Entry 5Q1G (X-ray diffraction, 2.00 A resolution); this record covers chains A and B.

Chain A:
Protein: Bile acid receptor
From: Homo sapiens
UniProtKB: Q96RI1 (NR1H4_HUMAN); residues 248-476 here correspond to UniProt positions 258-486 (UniProt number = residue number + 10)
Chain sequence (233 residues; numbered 244 to 476; the number before each row is that of its first residue):
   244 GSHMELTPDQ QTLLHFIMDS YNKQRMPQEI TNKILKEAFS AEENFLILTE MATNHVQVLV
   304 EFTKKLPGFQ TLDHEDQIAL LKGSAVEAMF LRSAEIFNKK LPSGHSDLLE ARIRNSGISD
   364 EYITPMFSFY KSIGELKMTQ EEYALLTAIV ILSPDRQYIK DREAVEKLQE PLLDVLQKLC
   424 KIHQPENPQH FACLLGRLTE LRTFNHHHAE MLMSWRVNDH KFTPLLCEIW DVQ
Not modelled in the structure: 244-246, 267-271, 476
Sequence notes: expression tag (244-247); conflict A281 (Glu291 in Q96RI1), A354 (Glu364 in Q96RI1)
Small-molecule neighbours: 9NM ((2E)-N-cyclohexyl-N-(cyclohexylcarbamoyl)-3-(4-fluorophenyl)prop-2-enamide): I273, L291, M294, A295, H298, M332, F333, R335, S336, I339, F340, S349, L352, E353, I356, I361, M369, F370, Y373, H451, M454, W458, W473
Swiss-Prot annotation at these positions:
  - binding site (chenodeoxycholate): R335, Y365, Y373, H451
  - modified residue: T446 (Phosphothreonine)
  - cross-link: K279 (Glycyl lysine isopeptide (Lys-Gly) (interchain with G-Cter in SUMO1))

Chain B:
Protein: Coactivator peptide src-1 HD3
UniProtKB: A8K1V4 (A8K1V4_HUMAN); numbering as in UniProt (aligned over 744-757)
Chain sequence (14 residues; numbered 744 to 757; the number before each row is that of its first residue):
   744 KDHQLLRYLL DKDE
Not modelled in the structure: 744-745, 755-757

Interface between chain A and chain B:
Residue-residue contacts - 18 pairs, chain A then chain B:
  V303(A) - L752(B)
  K307(A) - L752(B)  hydrogen bond (side chain-backbone)
  K307(A) - L753(B)  hydrogen bond (side chain-backbone)
  K307(A) - D754(B)
  F312(A) - L753(B)  hydrophobic
  H317(A) - D754(B)  salt bridge
  E318(A) - R750(B)  salt bridge
  I321(A) - R750(B)
  I321(A) - L753(B)  hydrophobic
  L324(A) - L753(B)  hydrophobic
  K325(A) - L749(B)
  P467(A) - L748(B)
  L468(A) - L748(B)  hydrophobic
  L468(A) - L752(B)  hydrophobic
  E471(A) - H746(B)  salt bridge
  E471(A) - Q747(B)
  E471(A) - L748(B)  hydrogen bond (side chain-backbone)
  E471(A) - L749(B)  hydrogen bond (side chain-backbone)
Also at the interface, not in a pair above, chain A (13 interface residues in all): Q320, I472

Overview:
13 residues of chain A and 8 residues of chain B are in contact, with 4 hydrogen bonds and 3 salt bridges.
Polar pairs include H317(A)-D754(B), E318(A)-R750(B) and E471(A)-H746(B). Bound to chain A: compound 9NM.
Curated annotation (UniProt) lists 4 chenodeoxycholate-binding residues on chain A.
Chain A is Bile acid receptor (Homo sapiens) and chain B is Coactivator peptide src-1 HD3; the structure,
Ligand binding to FARNESOID-X-RECEPTOR, was determined by X-ray diffraction, deposited together with 5Q0I,
5Q0J, 5Q0K, 5Q0L, 5Q0M, 5Q0N and 30 further entries.
